4Q3Y - chain A; structure by X-ray diffraction, 1.40 A resolution.

# Chain A
Name: Phenylalanine-4-hydroxylase
Source organism: Chromobacterium violaceum
Notes: EC 1.14.16.1
UniProtKB: P30967 (PH4H_CHRVO); residues 1-297 here = UniProt positions 1-297
Chain sequence (297 residues; each row starts with the number of its first residue):
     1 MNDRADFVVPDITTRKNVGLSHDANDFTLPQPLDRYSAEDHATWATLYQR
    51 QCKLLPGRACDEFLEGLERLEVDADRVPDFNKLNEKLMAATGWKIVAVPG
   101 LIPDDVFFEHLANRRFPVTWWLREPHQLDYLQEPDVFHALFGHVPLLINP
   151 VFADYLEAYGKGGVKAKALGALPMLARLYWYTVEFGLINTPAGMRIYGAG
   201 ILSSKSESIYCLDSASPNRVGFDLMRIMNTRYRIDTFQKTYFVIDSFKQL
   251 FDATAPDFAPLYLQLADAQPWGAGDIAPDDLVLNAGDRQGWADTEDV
Not modelled in the structure: 1-6, 126-133, 284-297
Differences from the reference sequence: conflict Leu-64 (Met in P30967), Glu-85 (Gln in P30967), Ile-276 (Val in P30967); engineered mutation Ala-139 (Asp in P30967)
Metal / ion sites: Co2+: His-138, His-143, Glu-184
UniProt features mapped onto this chain:
  - binding site (Fe cation): His-138, His-143, Glu-184
What the authors report for this chain:
  - Co2+ coordination: His-138, His-143, Glu-184
  - mutagenesis - D139A (100-fold): decreased catalytic activity
  - mutagenesis - D139A (6-fold): decreased binding to iron
  - mutagenesis - D139A (16-fold): decreased binding to BH4
  - mutagenesis - D139A: unchanged binding to phenylalanine

# Summary
The Co2+ site is built by His-138, His-143 and Glu-184. From UniProt: 3 Fe cation-binding residues. The paper
reports that D139A reduces catalytic activity; Co2+ coordination by His-138, His-143 and Glu-184.
Chain A is Phenylalanine-4-hydroxylase (Chromobacterium violaceum); the structure, Crystal structure of C.
violaceum phenylalanine hydroxylase D139A mutation, was determined by X-ray diffraction, deposited together
with 4Q3W, 4Q3X and 4Q3Z.
